Entry 5JHD (X-ray diffraction, 2.46 A resolution); this record covers chains C and D of the 5 polymer chains in the assembly.

Chain C:
Name: Influenza M1(58-66) peptide
Amino-acid sequence (9 residues; each row starts with the number of its first residue):
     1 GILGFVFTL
Reported in the primary citation:
  - conformationally variable residues (side-chain flip): F5

Chain D:
Name: TCRalpha chain
Source organism: Homo sapiens
Amino-acid sequence (213 residues; numbered 0 to 212; the number before each row is that of its first residue; numbering starts at 0):
     0 MIQTVTQSQPEMSVQEAETVTLSCTYDTSESDYYLFWYKQPPSRQMILVI
    50 RQEAYKQQNATENRFSVNFQKAAKSFSLKISDSQLGDAAMYFCAWGVNAG
   100 GTSYGKLTFGQGTILTVHPNIQNPDPAVYQLRDSKSSDKSVCLFTDFDSQ
   150 TNVSQSKDSDVYITDKCVLDMRSMDFKSNSAVAWSNKSDFACANAFNNSI
   200 IPEDTFFPSPESS
Unresolved in the structure: 0-2, 133-137, 209-212
Disulfides: C23-C92, C141-C191

Chain C / chain D interface:
Contacting residue pairs (6):
  L3(C) with A98(D), hydrophobic
  G4(C) with A98(D), hydrogen bond (backbone-backbone); G100(D); Y103(D)
  F5(C) with A98(D), hydrogen bond (backbone-backbone); Y103(D), hydrophobic
Interface residues without a listed pair, chain C (4 interface residues in all): I2
Interface residues without a listed pair, chain D (4 interface residues in all): G99
Interface features reported in the paper:
  - pairs named by the authors: A98(D)-F5(C), Y103(D)-F5(C)

In short:
Chain C and chain D each contribute 4 residues to their interface, with 2 hydrogen bonds. Backbone hydrogen
bonds pair G4(C)-A98(D) and F5(C)-A98(D). The authors report contacts between A98(D) and F5(C) and Y103(D) and
F5(C). From the paper: conformational variability at F5(C).
Here chain C is Influenza M1(58-66) peptide and chain D is TCRalpha chain (Homo sapiens). Entry 5JHD (Crystal
structure of LS10-TCR/M1-HLA-A*02 complex) was determined by X-ray diffraction, deposited together with 5ISZ.
